Entry 2QQ7 (X-ray diffraction, 2.38 A resolution); this record covers chain A.

# Chain A
Molecule: Proto-oncogene tyrosine-protein kinase Src
From: Gallus gallus
Notes: EC 2.7.10.2; fragment: Protein kinase domain
Reference sequence: P00523 (SRC_CHICK); residue numbers follow UniProt; this construct covers 251-533
Sequence (286 residues; row label = number of the first residue in the row):
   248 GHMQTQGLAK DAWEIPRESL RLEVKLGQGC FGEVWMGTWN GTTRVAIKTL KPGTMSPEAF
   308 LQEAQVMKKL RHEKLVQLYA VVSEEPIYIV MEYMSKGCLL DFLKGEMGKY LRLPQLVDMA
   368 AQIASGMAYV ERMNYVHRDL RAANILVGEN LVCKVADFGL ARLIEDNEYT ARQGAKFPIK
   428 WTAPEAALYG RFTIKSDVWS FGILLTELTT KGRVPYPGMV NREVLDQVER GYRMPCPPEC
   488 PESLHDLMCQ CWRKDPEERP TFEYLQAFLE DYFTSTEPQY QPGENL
Not modelled in the structure: 248-256, 277, 298-308, 411-424
Covalently attached groups: compound SR2 linked to Cys-345
Sequence notes: expression tag (248-250); engineered mutation Met-338 (Thr in P00523), Cys-345 (Ser in P00523)
Residues lining bound ligands: SR2 ((2E)-N-{4-[(3-bromophenyl)amino]quinazolin-6-yl}-4-(dimethylamino)but-2-enamide): Leu-273, Val-281, Ala-293, Ile-294, Lys-295, Glu-310, Ile-336, Met-338, Glu-339, Tyr-340, Met-341, Gly-344, Leu-347, Asp-348, Ala-390, Leu-393, Asp-404
Swiss-Prot annotation at these positions:
  - active site: Asp-386 (Proton acceptor)
  - binding site (ATP): Leu-273 to Val-281, Lys-295
  - modified residue: Tyr-416 (Phosphotyrosine), Tyr-436 (Phosphotyrosine), Cys-498 (S-nitrosocysteine), Tyr-527 (Phosphotyrosine)
  - mutagenesis: Cys-498 (C498A: Significant reduction in S-nitrosylation), Tyr-527 (Y527F: Constitutively active)

# In short
Covalently linked compound SR2: at Cys-345. Curated annotation (UniProt) lists active-site residue Asp-386, 10
ATP-binding residues and 2 mutagenesis sites.
Chain A is Proto-oncogene tyrosine-protein kinase Src (Gallus gallus); the structure, Crystal structure of
drug resistant SRC kinase domain with irreversible inhibitor, was determined by X-ray diffraction together
with 2QI8 and 2QLQ from the same study.
